8PDK - chains A and B; structure by X-ray diffraction, 2.00 A resolution.

[Chain A (and B)]
Name: c-di-GMP binding domain of the ATPase enzyme PilF
Source organism: Thermus thermophilus HB27
Notes: chain B of this document is another copy of the same molecule, construct and numbering; everything in this record applies to it too
UniProtKB: Q72H73 (Q72H73_THET2); numbering as in UniProt (aligned over 159-302)
Amino-acid sequence (146 residues; each row starts with the number of its first residue):
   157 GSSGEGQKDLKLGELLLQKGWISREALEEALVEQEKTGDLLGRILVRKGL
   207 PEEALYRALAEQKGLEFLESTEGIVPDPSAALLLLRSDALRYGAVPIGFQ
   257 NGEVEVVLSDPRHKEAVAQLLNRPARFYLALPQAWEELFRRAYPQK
Unresolved in the structure: 157-162, 302 (chain B: 157-164, 302)
Construct notes: expression tag (157-158)
Residues lining bound ligands: c-di-GMP (C2E; 9,9'-[(2R,3R,3aS,5S,7aR,9R,10R,10aS,12S,14aR)-3,5,10,12-tetrahydroxy-5,12-dioxidooctahydro-2H,7H-difuro[3,2-d:3',2'-j][1,3,7,9,2,8]tetraoxadiphosphacyclododecine-2,9-diyl]bis(2-amino-1,9-dihydro-6H-purin-6-one)): Lys-167, Leu-168, Gly-169, Glu-170, Leu-183, Leu-187, Gln-190, Asp-195, Leu-196, Leu-197, Gly-198, Arg-199, Leu-211, Leu-215, Gln-218, Lys-219, Asp-266, Pro-267, Arg-268
Reported in the primary citation:
  - binding site for c-di-GMP: Lys-167, Leu-168, Gly-169, Glu-170, Leu-183, Leu-187, Gln-190, Leu-196, Leu-197, Gly-198, Arg-199, Leu-211, Tyr-212, Leu-215, Gln-218, Lys-219, Asp-266
  - mutagenesis - K167R (25-fold), K167R/E170D (92 +/- 8 nM), Q190E (158 fold), L196R (4-fold), Q218E (77-fold), D266A (27 +/- 2 nM): decreased binding to c-di-GMP
  - mutagenesis - L166G, K167L (2 +/- 0.3 nM): increased binding to c-di-GMP
  - contacts within the chain: Asp-266/Arg-268 (salt bridge)
  - mutagenesis - Q190E/Q218E: abolished binding to c-di-GMP
  - mutagenesis - Q218E: abolished expression
  - conformationally variable residues (order/disorder transition): Lys-167, Gln-218

[Chain A / chain B interface]
Pairs across the interface - 19 pairs, chain A then chain B:
  Gly-176(A) / Trp-177(B)
  Trp-177(A) / Gly-176(B)
  Trp-177(A) / Trp-177(B)
  Trp-177(A) / Gly-205(B)  hydrogen bond (side chain-backbone)
  Trp-177(A) / Pro-207(B)  hydrophobic
  Gly-205(A) / Lys-175(B)
  Pro-207(A) / Lys-175(B)
  Pro-207(A) / Trp-177(B)
  Glu-209(A) / Glu-209(B)
  Glu-209(A) / Arg-213(B)  salt bridge
  Ala-210(A) / Trp-177(B)
  Arg-213(A) / Pro-207(B)
  Arg-213(A) / Glu-209(B)  salt bridge
  Glu-225(A) / Glu-209(B)
  Glu-225(A) / Glu-225(B)
  Glu-225(A) / Leu-287(B)
  Ser-226(A) / Glu-225(B)  hydrogen bond
  Glu-228(A) / Glu-225(B)
  Gly-229(A) / Glu-228(B)
Interface residues without a listed pair, chain B (11 interface residues in all): Ser-226

[In short]
The chain A/chain B interface involves 11 residues from each chain, with 2 hydrogen bonds and 2 salt bridges.
Polar contacts include Glu-209(A)/Arg-213(B), Trp-177(A)/Gly-205(B) and Ser-226(A)/Glu-225(B). The paper
reports a binding site for c-di-GMP at Lys-167(A), Leu-168(A) and Gly-169(A) among others; K167R, K167R/E170D
and Q190E of chain A, among others, reduce binding to c-di-GMP; 9 substitutions were tested in all.
Both chains are c-di-GMP binding domain of the ATPase enzyme PilF (Thermus thermophilus HB27). Entry 8PDK
(X-ray structure of the Thermus thermophilus PilF-GSPIIB domain in the c-di-GMP bound state) was determined by
X-ray diffraction, deposited together with 8PE0 and 8PFA.
